1I96 - chains A and C of the 22 polymer chains in the assembly; structure by X-ray diffraction, 4.20 A resolution (low resolution: residue-level contacts below are approximate; hydrogen-bond / salt-bridge calls are withheld).

# Chain A
Molecule: 16S RRNA
From: Thermus thermophilus
Sequence (1514 nucleotides; each row starts with the number of its first residue):
     2 UGUUGGAGAGUUUGAUCCUGGCUCAGGGUGAACGCUGGCGGCGUGCCUAA
    52 GACAUGCAAGUCGUGCGGGCCGCGGGGUUUUACUCCGUGGUCAGCGGCGG
   102 ACGGGUGAGUAACGCGUGGGUGACCUACCCGGAAGAGGGGGACAACCCGG
   152 GGAAACUCGGGCUAAUCCCCCAUGUGGACCCGCCCCUUGGGGUGUGUCCA
   202 AAGGGCUUUGCCCGCUUCCGGAUGGGCCCGCGUCCCAUCAGCUAGUUGGU
   252 GGGGUAAUGGCCCACCAAGGCGACGACGGGUAGCCGGUCUGAGAGGAUGG
   302 CCGGCCACAGGGGCACUGAGACACGGGCCCCACUCCUACGGGAGGCAGCA
   352 GUUAGGAAUCUUCCGCAAUGGGCGCAAGCCUGACGGAGCGACGCCGCUUG
   402 GAGGAAGAAGCCCUUCGGGGUGUAAACUCCUGAACCCGGGACGAAACCCC
   452 CGACGAGGGGACUGACGGUACCGGGGUAAUAGCGCCGGCCAACUCCGUGC
   502 CAGCAGCCGCGGUAAUACGGAGGGCGCGAGCGUUACCCGGAUUCACUGGG
   552 CGUAAAGGGCGUGUAGGCGGCCUGGGGCGUCCCAUGUGAAAGACCACGGC
   602 UCAACCGUGGGGGAGCGUGGGAUACGCUCAGGCUAGACGGUGGGAGAGGG
   652 UGGUGGAAUUCCCGGAGUAGCGGUGAAAUGCGCAGAUACCGGGAGGAACG
   702 CCGAUGGCGAAGGCAGCCACCUGGUCCACCCGUGACGCUGAGGCGCGAAA
   752 GCGUGGGGAGCAAACCGGAUUAGAUACCCGGGUAGUCCACGCCCUAAACG
   802 AUGCGCGCUAGGUCUCUGGGUCUCCUGGGGGCCGAAGCUAACGCGUUAAG
   852 CGCGCCGCCUGGGGAGUACGGCCGCAAGGCUGAAACUCAAAGGAAUUGAC
   902 GGGGGCCCGCACAAGCGGUGGAGCAUGUGGUUUAAUUCGAAGCAACGCGA
   952 AGAACCUUACCAGGCCUUGACAUGCUAGGGAACCCGGGUGAAAGCCUGGG
  1002 GUGCCCCGCGAGGGGAGCCCUAGCACAGGUGCUGCAUGGCCGUCGUCAGC
  1052 UCGUGCCGUGAGGUGUUGGGUUAAGUCCCGCAACGAGCGCAACCCCCGCC
  1102 GUUAGUUGCCAGCGGUUCGGCCGGGCACUCUAACGGGACUGCCCGCGAAA
  1152 GCGGGAGGAAGGAGGGGACGACGUCUGGUCAGCAUGGCCCUUACGGCCUG
  1202 GGCGACACACGUGCUACAAUGCCCACUACAAAGCGAUGCCACCCGGCAAC
  1252 GGGGAGCUAAUCGCAAAAAGGUGGGCCCAGUUCGGAUUGGGGUCUGCAAC
  1302 CCGACCCCAUGAAGCCGGAAUCGCUAGUAAUCGCGGAUCAGCCAUGCCGC
  1352 GGUGAAUACGUUCCCGGGCCUUGUACACACCGCCCGUCACGCCAUGGGAG
  1402 CGGGCUCUACCCGAAGUCGCCGGGAGCCUACGGGCAGGCGCCGAGGGUAG
  1452 GGCCCGUGACUGGGGCGAAGUCGUAACAAGGUAGCUGUACCGGAAGGUGC
  1502 GGCUGGAUCACCUC
Bound ions: Mg2+ site 1 near G21 (its only coordinating residue here); Mg2+ site 2: C67, A166; Mg2+ site 3 near G78 (its only coordinating residue here); Mg2+ site 4 near G104 (its only coordinating residue here); Mg2+ site 5 near C184 (its only coordinating residue here); Mg2+ site 6 near G190 (its only coordinating residue here); Mg2+ site 7 near C526 (its only coordinating residue here); Mg2+ site 8 near G541 (its only coordinating residue here); Mg2+ site 9 near U543 (its only coordinating residue here); Mg2+ site 10 near A555 (its only coordinating residue here); Mg2+ site 11 near G571 (its only coordinating residue here); Mg2+ site 12 near G580 (its only coordinating residue here); 7 more Mg2+ sites not listed
Ligand contacts: octadecatungstenyl diphosphate (WO2): A16, C511, U1177, C1379

# Chain C
Molecule: 30S ribosomal protein S3
From: Thermus thermophilus
Amino-acid sequence (238 residues; each row starts with the number of its first residue):
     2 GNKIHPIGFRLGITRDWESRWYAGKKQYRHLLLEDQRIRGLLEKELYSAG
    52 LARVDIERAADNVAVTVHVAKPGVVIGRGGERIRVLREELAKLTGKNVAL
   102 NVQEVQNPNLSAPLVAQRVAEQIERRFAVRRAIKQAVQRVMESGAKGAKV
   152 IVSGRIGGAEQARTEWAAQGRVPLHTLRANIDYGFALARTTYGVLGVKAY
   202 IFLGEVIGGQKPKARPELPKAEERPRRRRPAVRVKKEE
Disordered / not traced: 208-239

# Chain A / chain C interface
Contacting residue pairs - 19 pairs, chain A then chain C:
  G1039(A) - Gly197(C)
  C1042(A) - Gly2(C)
  C1042(A) - Asn3(C)
  G1088(A) - Arg172(C)
  C1089(A) - Arg172(C)
  C1089(A) - Val173(C)
  C1089(A) - Pro174(C)
  G1090(A) - Pro174(C)
  G1090(A) - Leu175(C)
  A1093(A) - Thr177(C)
  C1094(A) - Thr177(C)
  C1094(A) - Leu178(C)
  C1094(A) - Arg179(C)
  C1170(A) - His176(C)
  G1171(A) - Lys4(C)
  G1171(A) - Ile5(C)
  U1186(A) - Gly194(C)
  G1187(A) - Tyr193(C)
  G1187(A) - Gly194(C)
Interface residues without a listed pair, chain A (15 interface residues in all): A515, A1037, U1038, G1043
Interface residues without a listed pair, chain C (21 interface residues in all): Ser154, Gly155, Ala160, Glu161, Gln162, Ala163

# Overview
15 residues of chain A face 21 of chain C across their interface. Bound to chain A: octadecatungstenyl
diphosphate. C67(A) and A166(A) form the Mg2+ site 2.
Here chain A is 16S RRNA and chain C is 30S ribosomal protein S3, both from Thermus thermophilus. Entry 1I96
(Crystal structure of the 30S ribosomal subunit from thermus thermophilus in complex with the translation
initiation ...) was determined by X-ray diffraction together with 1I94, 1I95 and 1I97 from the same study.
